PDB entry 5ZB9 | X-ray diffraction, 2.50 A resolution | chain A

== Chain A ==
Protein: DNA damage response protein Rtt109, putative
From: Neosartorya fumigata (strain ATCC MYA-4609 / Af293 / CBS 101355 / FGSC A1100)
UniProtKB: Q4WUS9 (Q4WUS9_ASPFU); residue numbers follow UniProt; this construct covers 1-543
Chain sequence (544 residues; numbered 0 to 543; the number before each row is that of its first residue; numbering starts at 0):
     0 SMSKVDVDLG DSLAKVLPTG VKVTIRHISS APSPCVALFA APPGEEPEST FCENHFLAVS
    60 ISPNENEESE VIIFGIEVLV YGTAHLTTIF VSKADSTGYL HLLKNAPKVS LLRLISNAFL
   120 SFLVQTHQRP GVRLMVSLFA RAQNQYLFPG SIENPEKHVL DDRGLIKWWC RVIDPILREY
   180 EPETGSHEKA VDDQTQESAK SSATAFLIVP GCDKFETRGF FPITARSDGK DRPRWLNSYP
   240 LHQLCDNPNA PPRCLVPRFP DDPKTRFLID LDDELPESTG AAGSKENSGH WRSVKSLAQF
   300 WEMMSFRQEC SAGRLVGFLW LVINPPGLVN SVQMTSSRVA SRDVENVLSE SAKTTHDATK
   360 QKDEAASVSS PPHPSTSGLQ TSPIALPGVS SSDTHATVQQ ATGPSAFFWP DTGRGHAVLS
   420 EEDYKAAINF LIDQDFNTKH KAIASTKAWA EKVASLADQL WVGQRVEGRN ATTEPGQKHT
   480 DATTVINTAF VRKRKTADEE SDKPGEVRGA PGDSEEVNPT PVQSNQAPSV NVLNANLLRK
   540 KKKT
Unresolved in the structure: 0-5, 341-404, 472-543
Sequence notes: expression tag (0)
Modified residues: Lys263 (N(6)-acetyllysine; ALY)
What the authors report for this chain:
  - conformationally variable residues (loop rearrangement): Gln142 to Gly149
  - mutagenesis - R265E/R306E: abolished catalytic activity

== In short ==
From the paper: R265E/R306E abolish catalytic activity; conformational variability at Gln142.
Chain A is DNA damage response protein Rtt109, putative (Neosartorya fumigata (strain ATCC MYA-4609 / Af293 /
CBS 101355 / FGSC A1100)); the structure, Crystal structure of Rtt109 from Aspergillus fumigatus, was
determined by X-ray diffraction together with 5ZBA and 5ZBB from the same study.
